PDB entry 5A5X | X-ray diffraction, 1.80 A resolution | chain A

== Chain A ==
Name: Membrane-bound lytic murein transglycosylase F
Source organism: Pseudomonas aeruginosa PAO1
Notes: EC 4.2.2.-
UniProtKB: Q9HXN1 (MLTF_PSEAE); residue numbers follow UniProt; this construct covers 38-490
Chain sequence (453 residues; row label = number of the first residue in the row):
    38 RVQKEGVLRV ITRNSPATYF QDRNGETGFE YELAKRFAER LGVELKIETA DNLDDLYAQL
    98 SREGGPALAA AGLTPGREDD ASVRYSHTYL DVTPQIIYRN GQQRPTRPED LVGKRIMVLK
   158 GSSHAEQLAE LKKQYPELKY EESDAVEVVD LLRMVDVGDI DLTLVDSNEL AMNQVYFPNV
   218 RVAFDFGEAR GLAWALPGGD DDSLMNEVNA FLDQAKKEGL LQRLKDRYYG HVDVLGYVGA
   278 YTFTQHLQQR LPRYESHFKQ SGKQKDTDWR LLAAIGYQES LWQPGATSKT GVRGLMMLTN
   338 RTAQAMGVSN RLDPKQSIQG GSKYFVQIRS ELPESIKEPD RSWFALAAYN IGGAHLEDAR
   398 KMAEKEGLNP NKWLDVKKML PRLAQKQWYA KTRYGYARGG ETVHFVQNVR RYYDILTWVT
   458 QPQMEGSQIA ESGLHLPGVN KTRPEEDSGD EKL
Not modelled in the structure: 458-490
Construct notes: conflict Thr-281 (Ala in Q9HXN1), Lys-302 (Leu in Q9HXN1)
Modified positions: Mse-154, Mse-191, Mse-209, Mse-242, Mse-333, Mse-334, Mse-343, Mse-399, Mse-416 (selenomethionine; parent Met); Mse-461 (selenomethionine)
Curated features (UniProtKB/Swiss-Prot):
  - active site: Glu-316

== Overview ==
UniProt lists active-site residue Glu-316.
Chain A is Membrane-bound lytic murein transglycosylase F (Pseudomonas aeruginosa PAO1); the structure,
Crystal Structure of Se-Met MltF from Pseudomonas aeruginosa, was determined by X-ray diffraction (same
publication as 5AA1, 5AA2, 5AA3 and 5AA4).
